Entry 6GRH (X-ray diffraction, 1.85 A resolution); this record covers chains 1 and 2 of the 5 polymer chains in the assembly.

# Chain 1 (and 2)
Name: Microcin B17-processing protein McbB
Organism: Escherichia coli str. K-12 substr. MG1655
Notes: chain 2 of this document is another copy of the same molecule, construct and numbering; everything in this record applies to it too
UniProtKB: P23184 (MCBB_ECOLX); residues 1-295 here = UniProt positions 1-295
Chain sequence (295 residues; each row starts with the number of its first residue):
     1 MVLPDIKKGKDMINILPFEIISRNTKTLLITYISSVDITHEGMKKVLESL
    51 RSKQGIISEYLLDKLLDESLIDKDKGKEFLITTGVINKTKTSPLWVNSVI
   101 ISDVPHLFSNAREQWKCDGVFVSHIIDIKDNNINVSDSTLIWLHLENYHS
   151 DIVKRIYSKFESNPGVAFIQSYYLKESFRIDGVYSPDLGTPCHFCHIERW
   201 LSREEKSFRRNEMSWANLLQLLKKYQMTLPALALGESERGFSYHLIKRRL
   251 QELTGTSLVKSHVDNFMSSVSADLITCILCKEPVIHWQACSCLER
Not modelled in the structure: 1-11
Bound ions: Zn2+: Cys192, Cys195, Cys290, Cys292

# Chain 1 / chain 2 interface
Residue-residue contacts (66):
  Glu19(1) with Ala231(2); Leu232(2); Ala233(2), hydrogen bond (side chain-backbone)
  Ile21(1) with Leu222(2), hydrophobic; Met227(2), hydrophobic; Thr228(2); Pro230(2)
  Ser22(1) with Met227(2)
  Arg23(1) with Tyr225(2); Gln226(2); Met227(2)
  Lys26(1) with Tyr225(2)
  Leu28(1) with Leu218(2), hydrophobic; Leu221(2), hydrophobic; Leu222(2), hydrophobic
  Ile30(1) with Pro230(2); Leu232(2)
  Thr31(1) with Lys175(2); Trp215(2); Leu232(2)
  Tyr32(1) with Lys175(2), hydrogen bond (backbone-side chain); Glu176(2); Leu232(2), hydrophobic; Ile275(2), hydrophobic
  Ile33(1) with Trp215(2)
  Ser34(1) with Trp215(2)
  Ser35(1) with Trp215(2); Leu218(2)
  Asp37(1) with Tyr225(2), hydrogen bond
  Arg51(1) with Ala233(2)
  Gln114(1) with Glu236(2), hydrogen bond
  Glu236(1) with Gln114(2), hydrogen bond
  Ser237(1) with Tyr243(2); His244(2), hydrogen bond; Lys247(2), hydrogen bond
  Glu238(1) with His244(2), salt bridge; Lys247(2), salt bridge; Arg248(2), salt bridge
  Gly240(1) with Gly240(2)
  Phe241(1) with Phe241(2), hydrophobic; His244(2)
  Tyr243(1) with Glu236(2); Ser237(2)
  His244(1) with Ser237(2), hydrogen bond; Glu238(2), salt bridge; Phe241(2); Leu274(2), hydrogen bond (side chain-backbone); Cys277(2)
  Leu245(1) with Cys277(2), hydrophobic
  Lys247(1) with Ser237(2), hydrogen bond; Glu238(2), salt bridge
  Arg248(1) with Glu238(2), salt bridge; Leu274(2), hydrogen bond (side chain-backbone); Ile275(2); Cys277(2)
  Leu258(1) with Ile275(2), hydrophobic
  Val259(1) with Ile275(2), hydrophobic
  Leu274(1) with His244(2), hydrogen bond (backbone-side chain); Arg248(2), hydrogen bond (backbone-side chain)
  Ile275(1) with Arg248(2)
  Thr276(1) with Leu279(2)
  Cys277(1) with His244(2); Leu245(2), hydrophobic; Leu279(2), hydrophobic
  Leu279(1) with Thr276(2); Cys277(2), hydrophobic
Interface residues without a listed pair, chain 1 (37 interface residues in all): Pro17, Phe18, Gln54, Leu232, Ile278
Interface residues without a listed pair, chain 2 (33 interface residues in all): Trp115, Asp118, Leu229

# Overview
The interface between chain 1 and chain 2 involves 37 residues on one side and 33 on the other, with 13
hydrogen bonds and 6 salt bridges. Polar pairs include Glu238(1)-His244(2), Glu238(1)-Lys247(2) and
Glu238(1)-Arg248(2). Cys192(1), Cys195(1), Cys290(1) and Cys292(1) coordinate Zn2+.
Chain 1 and chain 2 are both Microcin B17-processing protein McbB (Escherichia coli str. K-12 substr. MG1655);
the structure, E. coli Microcin synthetase McbBCD complex with truncated pro-MccB17 bound, was determined by
X-ray diffraction, deposited together with 6GOS, 6GRG and 6GRI.
